PDB entry 1WYT | X-ray diffraction, 2.40 A resolution | chains B and D of the 4 polymer chains in the assembly

# Chain B (and D)
Molecule: glycine dehydrogenase subunit 2 (P-protein)
Organism: Thermus thermophilus
Notes: EC 1.4.4.2; chain D of this document is another copy of the same molecule, construct and numbering; everything in this record applies to it too
UniProt: Q5SKW7 (Q5SKW7_THET8); residues 1-474 here = UniProt positions 1-474
Amino-acid sequence (474 residues; each row starts with the number of its first residue):
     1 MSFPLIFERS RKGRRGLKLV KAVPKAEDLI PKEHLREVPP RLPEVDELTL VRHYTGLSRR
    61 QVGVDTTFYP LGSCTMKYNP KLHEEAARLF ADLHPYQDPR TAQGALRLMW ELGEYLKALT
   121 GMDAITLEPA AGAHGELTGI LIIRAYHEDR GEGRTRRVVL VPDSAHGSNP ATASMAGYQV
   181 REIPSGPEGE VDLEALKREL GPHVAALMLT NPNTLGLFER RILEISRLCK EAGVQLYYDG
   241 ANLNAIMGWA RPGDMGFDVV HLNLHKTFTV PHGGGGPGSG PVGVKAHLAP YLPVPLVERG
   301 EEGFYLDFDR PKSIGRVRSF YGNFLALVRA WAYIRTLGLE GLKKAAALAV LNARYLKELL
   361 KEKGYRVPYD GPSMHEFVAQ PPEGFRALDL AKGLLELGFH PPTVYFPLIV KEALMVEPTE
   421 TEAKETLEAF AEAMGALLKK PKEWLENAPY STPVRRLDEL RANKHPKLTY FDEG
Disordered / not traced: 1, 473-474
Curated features (UniProtKB/Swiss-Prot):
  - modified residue: K266 (N6-(pyridoxal phosphate)lysine)

# Chain B / chain D interface
Residue-residue contacts - 45 pairs, chain B then chain D:
  R11(B) - E425(D)  salt bridge
  R14(B) - A423(D)
  R14(B) - E425(D)  salt bridge
  E47(B) - Y78(D)  hydrogen bond
  L48(B) - V64(D)
  L48(B) - Y78(D)  hydrophobic
  L48(B) - T421(D)
  L48(B) - E422(D)
  V51(B) - D65(D)
  V51(B) - Y78(D)
  R52(B) - V64(D)  hydrogen bond (side chain-backbone)
  R52(B) - D65(D)
  R52(B) - T66(D)
  R52(B) - T67(D)  hydrogen bond (side chain-backbone)
  R52(B) - F68(D)
  R52(B) - E422(D)  salt bridge
  T55(B) - T66(D)
  S58(B) - R59(D)  hydrogen bond (backbone-side chain)
  R59(B) - S58(D)  hydrogen bond (side chain-backbone)
  R59(B) - R59(D)
  R59(B) - Q61(D)  hydrogen bond (side chain-backbone)
  R59(B) - T66(D)
  Q61(B) - R59(D)  hydrogen bond (backbone-side chain)
  V64(B) - L48(D)
  V64(B) - R52(D)  hydrogen bond (backbone-side chain)
  D65(B) - V51(D)
  D65(B) - R52(D)
  D65(B) - T55(D)
  T66(B) - R52(D)
  T66(B) - T55(D)
  T66(B) - R59(D)
  T67(B) - R52(D)  hydrogen bond (backbone-side chain)
  F68(B) - R52(D)
  Y78(B) - E47(D)  hydrogen bond
  Y78(B) - L48(D)  hydrophobic
  Y78(B) - V51(D)
  K81(B) - V51(D)
  R88(B) - E85(D)  salt bridge
  R88(B) - R88(D)
  T421(B) - L48(D)
  E422(B) - L48(D)
  E422(B) - R52(D)  salt bridge
  A423(B) - R14(D)
  E425(B) - R11(D)
  E425(B) - R14(D)  salt bridge
Other interface residues (no listed pair), chain B (27 interface residues in all): R9, D46, V62, P80, K424
Other interface residues (no listed pair), chain D (27 interface residues in all): R9, D46, V62, P80, K81

# Summary
Chain B and chain D each contribute 27 residues to their interface; the contacts include 10 hydrogen bonds and
6 salt bridges. Among the polar pairs are R11(B)-E425(D), R14(B)-E425(D) and R52(B)-E422(D).
Both chains are glycine dehydrogenase subunit 2 (P-protein) (Thermus thermophilus). Entry 1WYT (Crystal
structure of glycine decarboxylase (P-protein) of the glycine cleavage system, in apo form) was determined by
X-ray diffraction (same publication as 1WYU and 1WYV).
